PDB entry 1SFC | X-ray diffraction, 2.40 A resolution | chains C and D of the 4 polymer chains in the assembly

Chain C:
Name: Protein (snap-25B)
From: Rattus norvegicus
Notes: fragment: proteolytically protected fragment
UniProt: P60881 (SNP25_RAT); residues 1-83 here = UniProt positions 1-83
Amino-acid sequence (83 residues; each row starts with the number of its first residue):
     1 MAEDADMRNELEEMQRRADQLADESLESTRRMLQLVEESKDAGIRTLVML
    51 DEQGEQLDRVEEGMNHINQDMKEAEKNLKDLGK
Disordered / not traced: 1-6
Metal / ion sites: Sr2+ site 1: D51, E55; Sr2+ site 2 near E55 (its only coordinating residue here)

Chain D:
Name: Protein (snap-25B)
From: Rattus norvegicus
Notes: fragment: proteolytically protected fragment
UniProt: P60881 (SNP25_RAT); residues 120-206 here = UniProt positions 120-206
Amino-acid sequence (87 residues; numbered 120 to 206; the number before each row is that of its first residue):
   120 VVDEREQMAISGGFIRRVTNDARENEMDENLEQVSGIIGNLRHMALDMGN
   170 EIDTQNRQIDRIMEKADSNKTRIDEANQRATKMLGSG
Disordered / not traced: 120-130, 205-206
Swiss-Prot annotation at these positions:
  - site ((Microbial infection) Cleavage): R180, I181, Q197, R198
  - modified residue: T138 (Phosphothreonine), S154 (Phosphoserine), S187 (Phosphoserine)

How chain C and chain D interact:
Pairs across the interface (57):
  D19(C) with R142(D), salt bridge
  A22(C) with R142(D)
  D23(C) with R142(D), salt bridge
  S25(C) with M146(D)
  L26(C) with R142(D); E145(D)
  T29(C) with N149(D), hydrogen bond (backbone-side chain); L150(D)
  R30(C) with E145(D), salt bridge; N149(D)
  M32(C) with L150(D), hydrophobic; V153(D), hydrophobic
  L33(C) with N149(D); Q152(D); V153(D), hydrophobic
  V36(C) with I156(D); I157(D), hydrophobic; L160(D), hydrophobic
  E37(C) with I156(D)
  K40(C) with N159(D), hydrogen bond; L160(D); M163(D)
  G43(C) with M163(D)
  I44(C) with M163(D), hydrophobic
  L47(C) with M163(D), hydrophobic; M167(D)
  L50(C) with M167(D); E170(D); I171(D), hydrophobic; Q174(D), hydrogen bond (backbone-side chain)
  G54(C) with Q174(D)
  L57(C) with Q177(D); I178(D), hydrophobic; I181(D)
  D58(C) with Q177(D), hydrogen bond
  V60(C) with I181(D), hydrophobic
  E61(C) with Q177(D), hydrogen bond; I181(D); K184(D), salt bridge
  M64(C) with I181(D); K184(D); A185(D); N188(D), hydrogen bond (backbone-side chain)
  N65(C) with K184(D), hydrogen bond
  I67(C) with N188(D)
  N68(C) with N188(D); R191(D), hydrogen bond (backbone-side chain)
  M71(C) with R191(D); I192(D), hydrophobic
  K72(C) with R191(D)
  E75(C) with R191(D), salt bridge; R198(D)
  L78(C) with A195(D); R198(D); A199(D), hydrophobic
  L81(C) with M202(D), hydrophobic
  G82(C) with M202(D)
Other interface residues (no listed pair), chain C (34 interface residues in all): S39, T46, Q53
Other interface residues (no listed pair), chain D (30 interface residues in all): D166, R180

Summary:
34 residues of chain C face 30 of chain D across their interface; the contacts include 8 hydrogen bonds and 5
salt bridges. Polar pairs include D19(C)-R142(D), D23(C)-R142(D) and R30(C)-E145(D). The Sr2+ site 1 is built
by D51(C) and E55(C).
Chain C is Protein (snap-25B) and chain D is Protein (snap-25B), both from Rattus norvegicus; the structure,
Neuronal synaptic fusion complex, was determined by X-ray diffraction.
